PDB entry 1N5Y | X-ray diffraction, 3.10 A resolution | chains P and A of the 6 polymer chains in the assembly

[Chain P]
Molecule: 21-nt DNA strand
Sequence (21 nucleotides; each row starts with the number of its first residue):
   802 ACAGTCCCTGTTCGGXCGCCX
Not modelled in the structure: 802
Modified residues: MRG (N2-(3-mercaptopropyl)-2'-deoxyguanosine-5'-monophosphate) at position 817; ATM (3'-azido-3'-deoxythymidine-5'-monophosphate) at position 822

[Chain A]
Name: Reverse transcriptase
Organism: Human immunodeficiency virus 1
Notes: EC 2.7.7.49
UniProt: P03366 (POL_HV1B1); residues 1-558 here correspond to UniProt positions 168-725 (UniProt number = residue number + 167)
Amino-acid sequence (558 residues; each row starts with the number of its first residue):
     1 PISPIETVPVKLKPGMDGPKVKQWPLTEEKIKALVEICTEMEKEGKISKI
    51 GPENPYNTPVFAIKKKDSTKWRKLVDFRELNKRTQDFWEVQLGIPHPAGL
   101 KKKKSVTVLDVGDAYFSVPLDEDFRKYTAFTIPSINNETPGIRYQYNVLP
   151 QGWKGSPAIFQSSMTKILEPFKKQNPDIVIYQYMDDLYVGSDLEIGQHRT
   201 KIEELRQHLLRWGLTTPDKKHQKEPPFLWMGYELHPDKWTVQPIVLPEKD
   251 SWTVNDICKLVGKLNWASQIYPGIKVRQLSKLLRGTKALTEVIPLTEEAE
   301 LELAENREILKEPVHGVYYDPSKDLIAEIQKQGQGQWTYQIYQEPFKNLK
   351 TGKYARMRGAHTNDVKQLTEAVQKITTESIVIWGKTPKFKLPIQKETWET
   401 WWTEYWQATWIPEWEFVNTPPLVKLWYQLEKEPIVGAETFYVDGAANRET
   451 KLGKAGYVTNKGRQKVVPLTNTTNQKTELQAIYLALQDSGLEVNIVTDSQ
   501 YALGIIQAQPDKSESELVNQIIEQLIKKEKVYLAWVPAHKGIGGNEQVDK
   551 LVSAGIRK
Differences from the reference sequence: engineered mutation Cys258 (Gln425 in P03366), Ser280 (Cys447 in P03366)
Metal / ion sites: Mg2+: Asp443, Glu478, Asp498
Reported in the primary citation:
  - binding site for the 21-nt DNA strand (chain P): Asp185, Cys258
  - conformationally variable residues (loop rearrangement): Asp185
  - catalytic residues: Asp185 (citing earlier work)

[Chain P / chain A interface]
Pairs across the interface - 30 pairs, chain P then chain A:
  DT806(P) - Arg448(A)  hydrogen bond to the base
  DC807(P) - Arg448(A)  hydrogen bond to the sugar
  DC808(P) - Thr473(A)  phosphate contact
  DC808(P) - Gln475(A)  sugar contact
  DC809(P) - Gln475(A)  sugar contact
  DC809(P) - Lys476(A)  phosphate contact
  DC809(P) - Tyr501(A)  phosphate contact
  DT810(P) - His361(A)  salt bridge to the phosphate
  DT810(P) - Tyr501(A)  hydrogen bond to the phosphate
  DG811(P) - Gly359(A)  phosphate contact
  DG811(P) - Ala360(A)  phosphate contact
  DT812(P) - Arg358(A)  salt bridge to the phosphate
  MRG_817(P) - Cys258(A)  covalent bond
  MRG_817(P) - Leu283(A)  base contact
  DC818(P) - Asn255(A)  phosphate contact
  DC818(P) - Cys258(A)  sugar contact
  DG819(P) - Cys258(A)  sugar contact
  DG819(P) - Lys259(A)  phosphate contact
  DG819(P) - Gly262(A)  sugar contact
  DG819(P) - Lys263(A)  sugar contact
  DC820(P) - Lys263(A)  salt bridge to the phosphate
  DC820(P) - Trp266(A)  sugar contact
  DC821(P) - Tyr183(A)  hydrogen bond to the base
  DC821(P) - Met230(A)  sugar contact
  DC821(P) - Gly231(A)  phosphate contact
  ATM_822(P) - Asp110(A)  base contact
  ATM_822(P) - Tyr183(A)  sugar contact
  ATM_822(P) - Met184(A)  base contact
  ATM_822(P) - Asp185(A)  base contact
  ATM_822(P) - Asp186(A)  base contact
Also at the interface, not in a pair above, chain P (14 interface residues in all): DG805
Also at the interface, not in a pair above, chain A (25 interface residues in all): Ile94, Ile505

[Summary]
14 residues of chain P and 25 residues of chain A are in contact; the contacts include 1 covalent bond, 4
hydrogen bonds and 3 salt bridges. Polar contacts include DT806(P)-Arg448(A), DC821(P)-Tyr183(A) and
DC807(P)-Arg448(A). The paper reports the catalytic residue Asp185(A); a binding site for the 21-nt DNA strand
(chain P) at Asp185(A) and Cys258(A).
Chain P is a 21-nt DNA strand and chain A is Reverse transcriptase (Human immunodeficiency virus 1); the
structure, HIV-1 Reverse Transcriptase Crosslinked to Post-Translocation AZTMP-Terminated DNA (Complex P), was
determined by X-ray diffraction together with 1N6Q from the same study.
